Entry 7ARD (electron microscopy, 3.11 A resolution); this record covers chains C and Q of the 51 polymer chains in the assembly.

Chain C:
Protein: ND9
Source organism: Polytomella sp. Pringsheim 198.80
Sequence (217 residues; numbered 1 to 217; the number before each row is that of its first residue):
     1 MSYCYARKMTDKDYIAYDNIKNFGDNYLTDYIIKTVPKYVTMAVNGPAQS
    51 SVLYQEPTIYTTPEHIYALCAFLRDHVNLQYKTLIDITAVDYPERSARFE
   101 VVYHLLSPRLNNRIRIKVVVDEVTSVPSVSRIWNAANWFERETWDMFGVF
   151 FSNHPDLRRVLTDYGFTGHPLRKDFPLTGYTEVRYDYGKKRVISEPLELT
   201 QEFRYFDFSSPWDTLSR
Disordered / not traced: 1

Chain Q:
Protein: 18 kDa
Source organism: Polytomella sp. Pringsheim 198.80
Sequence (185 residues; row label = number of the first residue in the row):
     1 MLRKAVSTLFNLEKRVLYQQAGFATAPQDFSLAMKKADEIYSGKTVKAGD
    51 IGFSAGVPLETYNRKVRIFCPAKAASQSGLGRTLHPSSKAPQWKIVFENL
   101 SKWENPLMGWTSTADPLENVGRSTLLFYTKEEAAAFCAKHGWEYVVDEPN
   151 PRKHIRQKRYLGYGDNYSIKRKGVPDLAHLPSNRS
Disordered / not traced: 1-23

Chain C / chain Q interface:
Pairs across the interface - 76 pairs, chain C then chain Q:
  Thr-41(C) with Tyr-41(Q), hydrogen bond
  Met-42(C) with Lys-36(Q); Ala-37(Q); Ile-40(Q), hydrophobic
  Val-44(C) with Ala-33(Q), hydrophobic
  Tyr-60(C) with Tyr-41(Q)
  Thr-61(C) with Tyr-41(Q), hydrogen bond (backbone-side chain)
  Thr-62(C) with Tyr-41(Q)
  Pro-93(C) with Phe-127(Q); Phe-136(Q), hydrophobic
  Glu-94(C) with Phe-127(Q); Glu-132(Q)
  Arg-95(C) with Met-34(Q), hydrogen bond; Ala-37(Q); Asp-38(Q), salt bridge
  Ser-96(C) with Gly-43(Q)
  Ala-97(C) with Ser-42(Q)
  Arg-98(C) with Phe-136(Q); Lys-139(Q); His-140(Q)
  Val-119(C) with Tyr-41(Q), hydrophobic
  Asp-121(C) with Gly-43(Q); Lys-44(Q), hydrogen bond (side chain-backbone)
  Glu-122(C) with Ile-51(Q); Lys-139(Q), salt bridge
  Val-123(C) with Val-46(Q), hydrophobic; Ile-51(Q), hydrophobic
  Thr-167(C) with Ala-55(Q); Gly-56(Q), hydrogen bond (side chain-backbone)
  Gly-168(C) with Ala-55(Q); Gly-56(Q)
  His-169(C) with Ser-54(Q); Ala-55(Q)
  Lys-173(C) with Val-120(Q); Thr-124(Q), hydrogen bond (backbone-side chain); Leu-125(Q)
  Asp-174(C) with Phe-136(Q); His-140(Q), salt bridge
  Phe-175(C) with Val-57(Q), hydrophobic
  Pro-176(C) with Pro-116(Q); Leu-117(Q), hydrophobic
  Gly-179(C) with Pro-116(Q)
  Tyr-180(C) with Val-57(Q), hydrophobic; Pro-58(Q); Thr-61(Q), hydrogen bond; Pro-116(Q), hydrophobic; Leu-117(Q)
  Leu-197(C) with Ala-114(Q)
  Glu-198(C) with Thr-113(Q)
  Leu-199(C) with Ser-112(Q), hydrogen bond (backbone-side chain); Thr-113(Q), hydrogen bond (backbone-backbone)
  Thr-200(C) with Asn-105(Q); Trp-110(Q); Thr-111(Q); Ser-112(Q), hydrogen bond (backbone-side chain)
  Gln-201(C) with Trp-110(Q), hydrogen bond; Thr-111(Q)
  Glu-202(C) with Lys-102(Q); Thr-111(Q), hydrogen bond (backbone-backbone); Thr-113(Q); Glu-118(Q)
  Phe-203(C) with Asn-119(Q)
  Tyr-205(C) with Arg-122(Q)
  Ser-209(C) with Arg-82(Q)
  Pro-211(C) with Gln-77(Q); Gly-79(Q); Gly-81(Q), hydrogen bond (backbone-backbone)
  Trp-212(C) with Gln-77(Q); Gly-79(Q)
  Ser-216(C) with Lys-89(Q); Ala-90(Q)
  Arg-217(C) with Asp-29(Q), salt bridge; Lys-89(Q); Ala-90(Q); Pro-91(Q); Tyr-128(Q), hydrogen bond (backbone-side chain)
Interface residues without a listed pair, chain C (46 interface residues in all): Tyr-92, Glu-100, Lys-117, Thr-124, Arg-172, Ser-210, Asp-213, Thr-214
Interface residues without a listed pair, chain Q (52 interface residues in all): Ser-31, Ser-78, Leu-80, Ser-123, Leu-126

Overview:
Chain C and chain Q form an interface of 46 and 52 residues respectively; the contacts include 14 hydrogen
bonds and 4 salt bridges. Polar contacts include Arg-95(C)/Asp-38(Q), Glu-122(C)/Lys-139(Q) and
Asp-174(C)/His-140(Q).
Here chain C is ND9 and chain Q is 18 kDa, both from Polytomella sp. Pringsheim 198.80. Entry 7ARD (Cryo-EM
structure of Polytomella Complex-I (complete composition)) was determined by electron microscopy, deposited
together with 7AQQ, 7AQR, 7AQW, 7AR7, 7AR8, 7AR9, 7ARB and 7ARC.
